2LHM - chain A; structure by X-ray diffraction, 1.80 A resolution.

[Chain A]
Protein: Human lysozyme
Source organism: Homo sapiens
Notes: EC 3.2.1.17
Reference sequence: P61626 (LYSC_HUMAN); residues 1-130 here correspond to UniProt positions 19-148 (UniProt number = residue number + 18)
Sequence (130 residues; numbered 1 to 130; the number before each row is that of its first residue):
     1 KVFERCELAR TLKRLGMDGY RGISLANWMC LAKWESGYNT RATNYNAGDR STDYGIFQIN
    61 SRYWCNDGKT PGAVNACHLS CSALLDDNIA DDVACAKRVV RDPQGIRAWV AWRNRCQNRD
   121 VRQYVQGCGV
Disulfides: Cys-6/Cys-128, Cys-30/Cys-116, Cys-65/Cys-81, Cys-77/Cys-95
Construct notes: conflict Asp-86 (Gln104 in P61626), Asp-92 (Ala110 in P61626)
UniProt features mapped onto this chain:
  - active site: Glu-35, Asp-53

[Summary]
Curated annotation (UniProt) lists active-site residues Glu-35 and Asp-53.
Chain A is Human lysozyme (Homo sapiens); the structure, Crystal structures of the apo-and holomutant human
lysozymes with an introduced CA2+ binding site, was determined by X-ray diffraction together with 3LHM from
the same study.
